6KA7 - chains B and D of the 4 polymer chains in the assembly; structure by X-ray diffraction, 3.00 A resolution.

== Chain B ==
Protein: repebody
From: synthetic construct
Amino-acid sequence (256 residues; each row starts with the number of its first residue):
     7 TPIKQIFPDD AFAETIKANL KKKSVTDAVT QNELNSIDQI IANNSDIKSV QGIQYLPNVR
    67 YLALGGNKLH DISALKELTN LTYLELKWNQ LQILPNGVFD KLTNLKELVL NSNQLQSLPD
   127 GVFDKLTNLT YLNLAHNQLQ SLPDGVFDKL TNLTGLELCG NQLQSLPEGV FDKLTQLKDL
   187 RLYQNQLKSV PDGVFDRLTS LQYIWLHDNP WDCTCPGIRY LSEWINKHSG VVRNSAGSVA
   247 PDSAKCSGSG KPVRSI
Unresolved in the structure: 7-16, 28-36, 99-103, 202-204, 218-235, 260-262

== Chain D ==
Protein: Immunoglobulin gamma-1 heavy chain
From: Homo sapiens
UniProt: P0DOX5 (IGG1_HUMAN); residues 238-445 here correspond to UniProt positions 240-447 (UniProt number = residue number + 2)
Amino-acid sequence (208 residues; each row starts with the number of its first residue):
   238 PSVFLFPPKP KDTLMISRTP EVTCVVVDVS HEDPEVKFNW YVDGVEVHNA KTKPREEQYN
   298 STYRVVSVLT VLHQDWLNGK EYKCKVSNKA LPAPIEKTIS KAKGQPREPQ VYTLPPSRDE
   358 LTKNQVSLTC LVKGFYPSDI AVEWESNGQP ENNYKTTPPV LDSDGSFFLY SKLTVDKSRW
   418 QQGNVFSCSV MHEALHNHYT QKSLSLSP
Curated features (UniProtKB/Swiss-Prot):
  - glycosylation: N297 (N-linked (GlcNAc...) (complex) asparagine)
Disulfides: C261-C321, C367-C425
Covalent attachments: glycan linked to N297

== Interface between chain B and chain D ==
Pairs across the interface - 35 pairs, chain B then chain D:
  Q45(B) - G341(D)
  Q45(B) - Q342(D)  hydrogen bond (side chain-backbone)
  I47(B) - K340(D)
  I47(B) - G341(D)
  N49(B) - K340(D)
  N50(B) - E318(D)
  Y67(B) - K340(D)
  Y67(B) - G341(D)  hydrogen bond (side chain-backbone)
  Y67(B) - Q342(D)
  T88(B) - Q342(D)
  E91(B) - K340(D)  salt bridge
  K93(B) - D280(D)  salt bridge
  K93(B) - G316(D)  hydrogen bond (side chain-backbone)
  K93(B) - K340(D)
  W94(B) - D280(D)  hydrogen bond (side chain-backbone)
  W94(B) - G281(D)
  N117(B) - D280(D)  hydrogen bond
  S118(B) - D280(D)
  Y137(B) - N315(D)
  Y137(B) - K317(D)  hydrogen bond
  N139(B) - D280(D)
  N139(B) - K317(D)
  H142(B) - V282(D)
  E163(B) - K317(D)  salt bridge
  K184(B) - Q311(D)
  D185(B) - H310(D)  salt bridge
  R187(B) - L309(D)
  R187(B) - D312(D)  salt bridge
  Y209(B) - I253(D)
  Y209(B) - H310(D)
  W211(B) - L309(D)  hydrophobic
  S241(B) - N286(D)
  S241(B) - L309(D)
  A242(B) - N286(D)
  G243(B) - L309(D)
Other interface residues (no listed pair), chain B (25 interface residues in all): R66, Y89
Other interface residues (no listed pair), chain D (18 interface residues in all): T307, P343

== In short ==
25 residues of chain B and 18 residues of chain D are in contact, with 6 hydrogen bonds and 5 salt bridges.
Polar pairs include E91(B)-K340(D), K93(B)-D280(D) and E163(B)-K317(D).
Chain B is repebody (synthetic construct) and chain D is Immunoglobulin gamma-1 heavy chain (Homo sapiens);
the structure, The complex structure of Human IgG Fc and its binding Repebody, was determined by X-ray
diffraction.
